PDB entry 5M3L | electron microscopy, 3.80 A resolution | chains C and I of the 15 polymer chains in the assembly

Chain C:
Protein: Extracellular globin-3
From: Lumbricus terrestris
UniProt: P11069 (GLB3_LUMTE); residues 1-153 here correspond to UniProt positions 18-170 (UniProt number = residue number + 17)
Sequence (153 residues; row label = number of the first residue in the row):
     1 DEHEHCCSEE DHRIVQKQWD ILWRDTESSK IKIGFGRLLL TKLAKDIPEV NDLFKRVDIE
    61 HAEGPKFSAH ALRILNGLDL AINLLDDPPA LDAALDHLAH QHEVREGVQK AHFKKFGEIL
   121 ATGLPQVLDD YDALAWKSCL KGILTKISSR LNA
Disordered / not traced: 1-2, 152-153
Differences from the reference sequence: conflict Glu49 (Asp66 in P11069)
Metal / ion sites: heme Fe near His102 (its only coordinating residue here)
Ligand contacts: heme (HEM): Leu43, Leu53, Phe54, Arg56, Val57, His70, Arg73, Ile74, Gly77, Leu78, Leu98, Gln101, His102, Arg105, His112, Phe113, Phe116, Leu144, Ile147
Curated features (UniProtKB/Swiss-Prot):
  - binding site (heme b): His102

Chain I:
Protein: Extracellular globin-4
From: Lumbricus terrestris
UniProt: P13579 (GLB4_LUMTE); numbering as in UniProt (aligned over 1-151)
Sequence (151 residues; row label = number of the first residue in the row):
     1 ADDEDCCSYE DRREIRHIWD DVWSSSFTDR RVAIVRAVFD DLFKHYPTSK ALFERVKIDE
    61 PESGEFKSHL VRVANGLKLL INLLDDTLVL QSHLGHLADQ HIQRKGVTKE YFRGIGEAFA
   121 RVLPQVLSCF NVDAWNRCFH RLVARIAKDL P
Disordered / not traced: 1-4
Differences from the reference sequence: conflict Lys78 (Asp in P13579)
Metal / ion sites: heme Fe near His101 (its only coordinating residue here)
Ligand contacts: heme (HEM): Leu52, Phe53, Arg55, His69, Arg72, Leu77, Leu80, Leu97, Gln100, His101, Arg104, Tyr111, Phe112, Ile115, Phe139
Curated features (UniProtKB/Swiss-Prot):
  - binding site (heme b): His101

Chain C / chain I interface:
Pairs across the interface (15):
  His5(C) with Cys6(I), hydrogen bond; Asp11(I), salt bridge; Arg137(I), hydrogen bond
  Cys6(C) with Cys6(I), hydrogen bond (backbone-side chain)
  Ser8(C) with Glu10(I)
  Ile14(C) with Tyr9(I), hydrophobic
  Tyr131(C) with Thr87(I); Leu88(I)
  Asp132(C) with Tyr9(I); Arg12(I), salt bridge; Thr87(I)
  Ala133(C) with Thr87(I), hydrogen bond (backbone-side chain)
  Leu134(C) with Arg12(I); Thr87(I); Arg141(I)
Interface residues without a listed pair, chain C (12 interface residues in all): Glu10, Asp11, Pro125, Ser138
Interface residues without a listed pair, chain I (10 interface residues in all): Ser8

Summary:
12 residues of chain C and 10 residues of chain I are in contact; the contacts include 4 hydrogen bonds and 2
salt bridges. Polar contacts include His5(C)-Asp11(I), Asp132(C)-Arg12(I) and His5(C)-Cys6(I). Ligands of
chain C: heme. Ligands of chain I: heme.
Chain C is Extracellular globin-3 and chain I is Extracellular globin-4, both from Lumbricus terrestris; the
structure, Single-particle cryo-EM using alignment by classification (ABC): the structure of Lumbricus
terrestris hemoglobin, was determined by electron microscopy.
